Entry 4NTG (X-ray diffraction, 2.55 A resolution); this record covers chain A.

Chain A:
Molecule: accelerated-cell-death 11
From: Arabidopsis thaliana
UniProt: O64587 (O64587_ARATH); numbering as in UniProt (aligned over 1-206)
Amino-acid sequence (207 residues; numbered 0 to 206; the number before each row is that of its first residue; numbering starts at 0):
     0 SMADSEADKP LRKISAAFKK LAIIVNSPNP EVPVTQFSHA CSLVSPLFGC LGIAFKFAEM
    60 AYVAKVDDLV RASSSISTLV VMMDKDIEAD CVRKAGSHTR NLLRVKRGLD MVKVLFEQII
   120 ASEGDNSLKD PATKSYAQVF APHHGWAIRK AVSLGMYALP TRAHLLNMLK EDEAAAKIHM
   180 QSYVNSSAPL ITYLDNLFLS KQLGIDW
Unresolved in the structure: 0-6
Construct notes: expression tag (0); engineered mutation Ala60 (Asp in O64587)
Curated features (UniProtKB/Swiss-Prot):
  - binding site (an N-acylsphingoid base 1-phosphate): Lys64, Arg99, Arg103, His143
Ligand contacts: 1PZ ((2S,3R,4E)-2-(dodecanoylamino)-3-hydroxyoctadec-4-en-1-yl dihydrogen phosphate): Phe47, Leu50, Ala53, Phe54, Phe56, Ala57, Ala60, Tyr61, Lys64, Arg99, Arg103, Met110, Tyr135, Phe139, His143, Ile147, Ala150, Val151, Leu153, Gly154, Met155
Reported in the primary citation:
  - binding site for 1PZ: Lys64, Arg99, Arg103
  - mutagenesis - F47Q, R99A, R99E, R103A: decreased catalytic activity

Overview:
Bound to chain A: compound 1PZ. From UniProt: 4 N-acylsphingoid base 1-phosphate-binding residues. From the
paper: a binding site for 1PZ at Lys64, Arg99 and Arg103; F47Q, R99A and R99E, among others, reduce catalytic
activity.
Chain A is accelerated-cell-death 11 (Arabidopsis thaliana); the structure, Crystal structure of D60A mutant
of Arabidopsis ACD11 (accelerated-cell-death 11) complexed with C12 ceramide-1-phosphate (d18:1/12:0) at ...,
was determined by X-ray diffraction together with 4NT1, 4NT2, 4NTI and 4NTO from the same study.
